Entry 7WPD (electron microscopy, 3.18 A resolution); this record covers chains Y and Z of the 6 polymer chains in the assembly.

Chain Y:
Name: JMB2002 Fab light chian
Organism: Mus musculus
Notes: antibody fragment or engineered binder
Sequence (215 residues; numbered 0 to 214; the number before each row is that of its first residue; numbering starts at 0):
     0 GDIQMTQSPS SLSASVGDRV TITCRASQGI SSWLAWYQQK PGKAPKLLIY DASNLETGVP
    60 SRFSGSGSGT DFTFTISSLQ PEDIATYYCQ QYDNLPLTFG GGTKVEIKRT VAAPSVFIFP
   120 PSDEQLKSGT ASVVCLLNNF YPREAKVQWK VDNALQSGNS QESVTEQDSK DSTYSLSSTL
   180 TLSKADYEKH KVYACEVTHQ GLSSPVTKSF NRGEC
Disordered / not traced: 0, 214
Disulfide bonds: Cys23-Cys88, Cys134-Cys194

Chain Z:
Name: Anti-Fab nanobody
Organism: Lama glama
Notes: antibody fragment or engineered binder
Sequence (133 residues; each row starts with the number of its first residue):
     8 GSQVQLQESG GGLVQPGGSL RLSCAASGRT ISRYAMSWFR QAPGKEREFV AVARRSGDGA
    68 FYADSVQGRF TVSRDDAKNT VYLQMNSLKP EDTAVYYCAI DSDTFYSGSY DYWGQGTQVT
   128 VSSHHHHHHE PEA
Disordered / not traced: 8-9, 130-140
Disulfide bonds: Cys31-Cys105

Chain Y / chain Z interface:
Contacting residue pairs (12; chain Y residue first):
  Lys107(Y) - Ala67(Z)  hydrogen bond (side chain-backbone)
  Thr109(Y) - Gln74(Z)
  Val110(Y) - Phe68(Z)  hydrophobic
  Glu143(Y) - Tyr113(Z)  hydrogen bond (backbone-side chain)
  Glu143(Y) - Ser114(Z)  hydrogen bond
  Ala144(Y) - Tyr113(Z)
  Lys145(Y) - Tyr113(Z)  hydrogen bond (backbone-side chain)
  Lys145(Y) - Tyr117(Z)
  His198(Y) - Asp118(Z)
  Gln199(Y) - Ser116(Z)
  Leu201(Y) - Asp118(Z)
  Ser202(Y) - Glu53(Z)
Interface residues without a listed pair, chain Y (13 interface residues in all): Tyr140, Pro141, Thr197
Interface residues without a listed pair, chain Z (13 interface residues in all): Arg54, Arg61, Tyr69, Gly115

Overview:
Chain Y and chain Z each contribute 13 residues to their interface, with 4 hydrogen bonds. Polar contacts
include Lys107(Y)-Ala67(Z), Glu143(Y)-Tyr113(Z) and Glu143(Y)-Ser114(Z).
Here chain Y is JMB2002 Fab light chian (Mus musculus) and chain Z is Anti-Fab nanobody (Lama glama). Entry
7WPD (SARS-CoV-2 Omicron Variant S Trimer complexed with one JMB2002 Fab) was determined by electron
microscopy together with 7WPA, 7WPB, 7WPC, 7WPE, 7WPF and 7WRV from the same study.
